Entry 8EAS (electron microscopy, 2.60 A resolution); this record covers chains c and d of the 18 polymer chains in the assembly.

Chain c:
Molecule: V-type proton ATPase subunit c''
From: Saccharomyces cerevisiae
Reference sequence: P23968 (VATO_YEAST); numbering as in UniProt (aligned over 1-213)
Chain sequence (213 residues; numbered 1 to 213; the number before each row is that of its first residue):
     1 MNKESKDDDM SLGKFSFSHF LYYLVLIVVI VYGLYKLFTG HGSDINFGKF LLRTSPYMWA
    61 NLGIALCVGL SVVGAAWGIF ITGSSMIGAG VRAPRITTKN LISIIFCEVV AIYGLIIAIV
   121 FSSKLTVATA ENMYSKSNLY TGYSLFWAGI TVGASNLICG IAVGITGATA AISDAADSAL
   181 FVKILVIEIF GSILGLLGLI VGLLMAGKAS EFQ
Not modelled in the structure: 1-15
UniProt features mapped onto this chain:
  - site: Glu108 (Essential for proton translocation)
  - mutagenesis: Glu108 (E108D: Partial inactivation; E108L/Q/V: Inactivation)

Chain d:
Molecule: V-type proton ATPase subunit d
From: Saccharomyces cerevisiae
Reference sequence: P32366 (VA0D_YEAST); residue numbers follow UniProt; this construct covers 1-345
Chain sequence (345 residues; row label = number of the first residue in the row):
     1 MEGVYFNIDN GFIEGVVRGY RNGLLSNNQY INLTQCDTLE DLKLQLSSTD YGNFLSSVSS
    61 ESLTTSLIQE YASSKLYHEF NYIRDQSSGS TRKFMDYITY GYMIDNVALM ITGTIHDRDK
   121 GEILQRCHPL GWFDTLPTLS VATDLESLYE TVLVDTPLAP YFKNCFDTAE ELDDMNIEII
   181 RNKLYKAYLE DFYNFVTEEI PEPAKECMQT LLGFEADRRS INIALNSLQS SDIDPDLKSD
   241 LLPNIGKLYP LATFHLAQAQ DFEGVRAALA NVYEYRGFLE TGNLEDHFYQ LEMELCRDAF
   301 TQQFAISTVW AWMKSKEQEV RNITWIAECI AQNQRERINN YISVY
Not modelled in the structure: 164-170
UniProt features mapped onto this chain:
  - modified residue: Met1 (N-acetylmethionine)

How chain c and chain d interact:
Residue-residue contacts (28):
  Trp77(c) - Val4(d)  hydrogen bond (side chain-backbone)
  Trp77(c) - Tyr5(d)  hydrophobic
  Phe80(c) - Ile8(d)  hydrophobic
  Ile81(c) - Gly3(d)
  Ile81(c) - Asn7(d)  hydrogen bond (backbone-side chain)
  Ser84(c) - Asn7(d)  hydrogen bond
  Ser84(c) - Gly11(d)
  Ser84(c) - Phe12(d)
  Ser85(c) - Asn7(d)  hydrogen bond
  Ile87(c) - Phe12(d)
  Gly88(c) - Phe12(d)
  Gly88(c) - Gly15(d)
  Gly88(c) - Val16(d)
  Ala89(c) - Gly15(d)
  Val91(c) - Phe12(d)  hydrophobic
  Arg92(c) - Gly19(d)  hydrogen bond (side chain-backbone)
  Arg92(c) - Asn22(d)
  Arg92(c) - Asp50(d)  salt bridge
  Ile165(c) - Gly3(d)
  Ile165(c) - Phe304(d)  hydrophobic
  Ala168(c) - Phe304(d)  hydrophobic
  Thr169(c) - Gln303(d)
  Thr169(c) - Phe304(d)
  Ile172(c) - Gly15(d)
  Ile172(c) - Arg18(d)
  Ile172(c) - Gln303(d)
  Ala175(c) - Asn22(d)
  Ala176(c) - Asn22(d)
Interface residues without a listed pair, chain c (17 interface residues in all): Ile161
Interface residues without a listed pair, chain d (18 interface residues in all): Met1, Glu14, Gly23

In short:
17 residues of chain c and 18 residues of chain d are in contact, with 5 hydrogen bonds and 1 salt bridge.
Polar contacts include Arg92(c)-Asp50(d), Trp77(c)-Val4(d) and Ile81(c)-Asn7(d). Curated annotation (UniProt)
lists one mutagenesis site on chain c.
Chain c is V-type proton ATPase subunit c'' and chain d is V-type proton ATPase subunit d, both from
Saccharomyces cerevisiae; the structure, Yeast VO in complex with Vma12-22p, was determined by electron
microscopy (same publication as 8EAT and 8EAV).
